PDB entry 2JJR | X-ray diffraction, 2.30 A resolution | chain A

# Chain A
Protein: Ribosome-inactivating protein alpha-trichosanthin
Source organism: Trichosanthes kirilowii
Notes: EC 3.2.2.22
UniProt: P09989 (RIPT_TRIKI); residues 1-247 here correspond to UniProt positions 24-270 (UniProt number = residue number + 23)
Amino-acid sequence (247 residues; each row starts with the number of its first residue):
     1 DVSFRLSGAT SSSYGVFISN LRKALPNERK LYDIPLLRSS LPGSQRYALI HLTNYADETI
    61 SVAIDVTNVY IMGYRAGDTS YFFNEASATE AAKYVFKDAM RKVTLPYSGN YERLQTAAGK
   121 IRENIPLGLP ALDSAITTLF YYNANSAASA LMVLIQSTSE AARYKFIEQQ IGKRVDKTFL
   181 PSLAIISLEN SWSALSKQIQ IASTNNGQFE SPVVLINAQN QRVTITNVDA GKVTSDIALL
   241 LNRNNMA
Differences from the reference sequence: engineered mutation Lys-232 (Val255 in P09989), Asp-236 (Asn259 in P09989)
Residues lining bound ligands: tris(hydroxyethyl)aminomethane (TAM): Asn-27, Glu-28, Arg-29, Leu-36, Leu-37, Arg-38, Ser-39, Ser-40, Asn-242, Asn-244
Swiss-Prot annotation at these positions:
  - active site: Glu-160
Reported in the primary citation:
  - conformationally variable residues (loop rearrangement, side-chain flip): Ala-230 to Ser-235
  - mutagenesis - K173A/R174A/K177A: abolished binding to ribosome
  - mutagenesis - K173A/R174A/K177A: decreased catalytic activity

# Summary
Ligands of chain A: tris(hydroxyethyl)aminomethane. From UniProt: active-site residue Glu-160. The paper
reports that K173A/R174A/K177A abolish binding to ribosome; conformational variability at Ala-230.
Chain A is Ribosome-inactivating protein alpha-trichosanthin (Trichosanthes kirilowii); the structure, V232K,
N236D-trichosanthin, was determined by X-ray diffraction, deposited together with 2VS6 and 2JDL.
